3AYD - chain A; structure by X-ray diffraction, 1.90 A resolution.

[Chain A]
Name: Galectin-3
Source organism: Homo sapiens
Notes: fragment: c-terminal domain
UniProtKB: P17931 (LEG3_HUMAN); residues 117-250 here = UniProt positions 117-250
Sequence (135 residues; each row starts with the number of its first residue):
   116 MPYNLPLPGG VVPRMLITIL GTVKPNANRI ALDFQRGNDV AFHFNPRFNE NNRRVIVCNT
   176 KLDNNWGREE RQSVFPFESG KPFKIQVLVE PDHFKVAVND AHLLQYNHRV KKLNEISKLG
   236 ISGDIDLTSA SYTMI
Differences from the reference sequence: expression tag (116)
UniProt features mapped onto this chain:
  - motif: Lys-226 to Asp-241 (Nuclear export signal)
  - binding site (a beta-D-galactoside): Trp-181 to Gln-187
  - modified residue: Ser-188 (Phosphoserine)
What the authors report for this chain:
  - binding site for 2-acetamido-2-deoxy-alpha-D-galactopyranose: Glu-165, Arg-186

[Summary]
Curated annotation (UniProt) lists 7 beta-D-galactoside-binding residues. The paper reports a binding site for
2-acetamido-2-deoxy-alpha-D-galactopyranose at Glu-165 and Arg-186.
Chain A is Galectin-3 (Homo sapiens); the structure, Crystal structure of galectin-3 CRD domian complexed with
TFN, was determined by X-ray diffraction, deposited together with 3AYA, 3AYC and 3AYE.
